Entry 1MQ2 (X-ray diffraction, 3.10 A resolution); this record covers chains P and A of the 4 polymer chains in the assembly.

== Chain P ==
Molecule: 10-nt DNA strand
Sequence (10 nucleotides; row label = number of the first residue in the row):
     1 GCTGATGCGX
Modified positions: 2DA (2',3'-dideoxyadenosine-5'-monophosphate) at position 10
Ion coordination: Na+: DG9 (shared with Thr101(A), Val103(A), Ile106(A) of chain A)

== Chain A ==
Molecule: DNA polymerase beta
Organism: Homo sapiens
Notes: EC 2.7.7.7
UniProtKB: P06746 (DPOB_HUMAN); numbering as in UniProt (aligned over 1-335)
Chain sequence (335 residues; numbered 1 to 335; the number before each row is that of its first residue):
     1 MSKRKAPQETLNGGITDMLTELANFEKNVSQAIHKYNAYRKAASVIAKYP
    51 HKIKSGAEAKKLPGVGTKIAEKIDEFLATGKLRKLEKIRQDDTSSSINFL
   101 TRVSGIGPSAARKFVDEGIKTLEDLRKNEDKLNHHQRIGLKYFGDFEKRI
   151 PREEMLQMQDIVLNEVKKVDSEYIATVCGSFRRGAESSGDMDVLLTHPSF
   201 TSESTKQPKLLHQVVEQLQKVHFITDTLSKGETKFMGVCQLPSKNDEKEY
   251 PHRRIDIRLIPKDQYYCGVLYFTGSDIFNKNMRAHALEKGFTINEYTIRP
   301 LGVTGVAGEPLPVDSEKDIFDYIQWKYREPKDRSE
Unresolved in the structure: 1-9
Curated features (UniProtKB/Swiss-Prot):
  - region: Arg183 to Asp192 (DNA-binding)
  - active site: Lys72 (Nucleophile)
  - binding site (K(+)): Lys60, Leu62, Val65, Thr101, Val103, Ile106
  - binding site (Na(+)): Lys60, Leu62, Val65, Thr101, Val103, Ile106
  - binding site (dATP): Arg149, Ser180, Arg183, Gly189, Asp190
  - binding site (dCTP): Arg149, Ser180, Arg183, Gly189, Asp190
  - binding site (dGTP): Arg149, Ser180, Arg183, Gly189, Asp190, Asp192
  - binding site (dTTP): Arg149, Ser180, Arg183, Gly189, Asp190
  - binding site (Mg(2+)): Asp190, Asp192, Asp256
  - modified residue: Lys72 (N6-acetyllysine), Arg83 (Omega-N-methylarginine), Arg152 (Omega-N-methylarginine)
  - cross-link (Glycyl lysine isopeptide (Lys-Gly)): Lys41 (interchain with G-Cter in ubiquitin), Lys61 (interchain with G-Cter in ubiquitin), Lys81 (interchain with G-Cter in ubiquitin)
  - natural variant: Leu22 (L22P: Found in a gastric cancer sample; uncertain significance), Tyr39 (Y39C: Found in a gastric cancer sample; uncertain significance), Gly118 (G118V: Decreased DNA-directed DNA polymerase activity), Arg137 (R137Q: Decreased function in base-excision repair), Arg149 (R149I: Decreased DNA-directed DNA polymerase activity), Asp160 (D160N: Found in a gastric cancer sample; uncertain significance), Cys239 (C239R: Found in a gastric cancer sample; uncertain significance), Lys289 (K289M: Found in a colon cancer sample; uncertain significance), Asn294 (N294D: Found in a gastric cancer sample; uncertain significance), Glu295 (E295K: Found in a gastric cancer sample; uncertain significance)
  - mutagenesis: Phe25 (F25W: No effect on 5'-dRP lyase activity. Decreased ssDNA binding), His34 (H34G: Decreased 5'-dRP lyase activity. Decreased ssDNA binding), Lys35 (K35A: Decreased 5'-dRP lyase activity. Decreased ssDNA binding. Loss of 5'-dRP lyase activity; when associated with A-68 and A-72. Decreased ssDNA binding; when associated with A-68 and A-72 ...), Tyr39 (Y39F: No effect on 5'-dRP lyase activity; Y39Q: Abolishes DNA polymerase and 5'-dRP lyase activity), Lys41 (K41R: Abolishes ubiquitination; when associated with R-61 and R-81), Lys60 (K60A: Decreased 5'-dRP lyase activity. Decreased ssDNA binding), Lys61 (K61R: Abolishes ubiquitination; when associated with R-41 and R-81), Lys68 (K68A: No effect on 5'-dRP lyase activity. Decreased ssDNA binding. Loss of 5'-dRP lyase activity; when associated with A-35 and A-72. Decreased ssDNA binding; when associated with A-35 and A-72 ...), Glu71 (E71Q: No effect on 5'-dRP lyase activity. No effect on structure shown by circular dichroism. No effect on ssDNA binding), Lys72 (K72A: Severely reduced 5'-dRP lyase activity. Does not affect ssDNA binding. Loss of 5'-dRP lyase activity; when associated with A-35 and A-68. Decreased ssDNA binding ...), Glu75 (E75A: Slightly decreased 5'-dRP lyase activity. Decreased ssDNA binding. No effect on structure shown by circular dichroism), Lys81 (K81R: Abolishes ubiquitination; when associated with R-41 and R-61), 5 further mutagenesis entries in UniProt
Ion coordination: Na+ site 1: Lys60, Leu62, Val65 (shared with 1 residue of chain D); Na+ site 2: Thr101, Val103, Ile106 (shared with DG9(P) of chain P)

== Interface between chain P and chain A ==
Residue-residue contacts - 13 pairs, chain P then chain A:
  DG7(P) - Ser109(A)  phosphate contact
  DC8(P) - Gly105(A)  sugar contact
  DC8(P) - Gly107(A)  hydrogen bond to the phosphate
  DC8(P) - Pro108(A)  phosphate contact
  DC8(P) - Ser109(A)  hydrogen bond to the phosphate
  DC8(P) - Ala110(A)  hydrogen bond to the phosphate
  DG9(P) - Val103(A)  phosphate contact
  DG9(P) - Ser104(A)  phosphate contact
  DG9(P) - Gly105(A)  hydrogen bond to the phosphate
  DG9(P) - Ile106(A)  phosphate contact
  DG9(P) - Lys234(A)  base contact
  2DA_10(P) - Ser104(A)  phosphate contact
  2DA_10(P) - Arg254(A)  salt bridge to the phosphate
Other interface residues (no listed pair), chain A (14 interface residues in all): Thr101, His135, Asp190, Met236

== In short ==
4 residues of chain P and 14 residues of chain A are in contact, with 4 hydrogen bonds and 1 salt bridge.
Polar pairs include DC8(P)-Gly107(A), DC8(P)-Ser109(A) and DC8(P)-Ala110(A).
Chain P is a 10-nt DNA strand and chain A is DNA polymerase beta (Homo sapiens); the structure, Human DNA
Polymerase Beta Complexed With Gapped DNA Containing an 8-oxo-7,8-dihydro-Guanine and dAMP, was determined by
X-ray diffraction, deposited together with 1MQ3.
